PDB entry 7SD5 | X-ray diffraction, 1.53 A resolution | chains H and L of the 3 polymer chains in the assembly

# Chain H
Name: 10-40 Heavy chain
Organism: Homo sapiens
Chain sequence (236 residues; each row starts with the number of its first residue; a row labelled like 35A-35B holds insertion residues (35A, then the next letters in order)):
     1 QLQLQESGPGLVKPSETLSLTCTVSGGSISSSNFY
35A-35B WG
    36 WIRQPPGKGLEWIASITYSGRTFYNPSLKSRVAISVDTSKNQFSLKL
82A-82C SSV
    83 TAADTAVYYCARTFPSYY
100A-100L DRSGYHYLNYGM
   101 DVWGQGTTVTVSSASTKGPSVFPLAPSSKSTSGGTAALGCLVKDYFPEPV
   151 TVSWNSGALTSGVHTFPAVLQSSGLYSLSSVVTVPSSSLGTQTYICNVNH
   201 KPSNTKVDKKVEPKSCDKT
Not modelled in the structure: 128-133, 217-219
Disulfides: Cys22-Cys92, Cys140-Cys196

# Chain L
Name: 10-40 Light chain
Organism: Homo sapiens
Chain sequence (216 residues; each row starts with the number of its first residue; note: 1 number in that range is skipped by the numbering (no residue carries it; nothing is unmodelled there); a row labelled like 27A-27B holds insertion residues (27A, then the next letters in order)):
     1 NFMLTQPHSMSESPGKTVTISCTRSS
27A-27B GS
    28 IASNYVQWYQQRPGSSPTTVIYEDNQRPSGVPDRFSGSI
66A-66B DS
    67 SSNSASLTISGLKTEDEADYYCQSYDSSSWVFGGGTKLTVLGQPKANPTV
   117 TLFPPSSEELQANKATLVCLISDFYPGAVTVAWKADGSPVKAGVETTKPS
   167 KQSNNKYAASSYLSLTPEQWKSHRSYSCQVTHEGSTVEKTVAPTECS
Not modelled in the structure: 211-213
Disulfides: Cys22-Cys88, Cys135-Cys194

# Interface between chain H and chain L
Contacting residue pairs (71):
  Gln39(H) - Gln38(L)  hydrogen bond
  Gln39(H) - Tyr87(L)  hydrogen bond
  Lys43(H) - Tyr87(L)
  Gly44(H) - Tyr87(L)
  Leu45(H) - Tyr87(L)  hydrophobic
  Leu45(H) - Phe98(L)
  Trp47(H) - Ser95(L)
  Trp47(H) - Trp96(L)
  Trp47(H) - Phe98(L)
  Pro61(H) - Ser94(L)
  Pro61(H) - Ser95(L)
  Tyr91(H) - Gln38(L)  hydrogen bond
  Tyr91(H) - Ser42(L)
  Tyr91(H) - Ser43(L)
  Tyr91(H) - Pro44(L)
  Phe96(H) - Tyr49(L)  hydrophobic
  Tyr99(H) - Tyr32(L)  hydrogen bond
  Tyr99(H) - Glu50(L)  hydrogen bond
  Tyr100G(H) - Tyr32(L)  hydrophobic
  Asn100I(H) - Trp96(L)  hydrogen bond (backbone-side chain)
  Tyr100J(H) - Tyr32(L)  hydrophobic
  Tyr100J(H) - Gln34(L)  hydrogen bond (backbone-side chain)
  Tyr100J(H) - Glu50(L)  hydrogen bond
  Tyr100J(H) - Gln89(L)  hydrogen bond (backbone-side chain)
  Tyr100J(H) - Tyr91(L)  hydrophobic
  Tyr100J(H) - Trp96(L)
  Gly100K(H) - Gln34(L)
  Gly100K(H) - Tyr36(L)
  Gly100K(H) - Gln89(L)
  Gly100K(H) - Trp96(L)
  Met100L(H) - Tyr36(L)  hydrogen bond (backbone-side chain)
  Met100L(H) - Thr46(L)  hydrogen bond (backbone-side chain)
  Met100L(H) - Trp96(L)  hydrophobic
  Asp101(H) - Thr46(L)
  Trp103(H) - Tyr36(L)  hydrophobic
  Trp103(H) - Pro44(L)
  Trp103(H) - Thr46(L)  hydrogen bond
  Gly104(H) - Ser43(L)  hydrogen bond (backbone-side chain)
  Gln105(H) - Ser43(L)  hydrogen bond (backbone-side chain)
  Phe122(H) - Ser122(L)
  Phe122(H) - Glu124(L)
  Phe122(H) - Glu125(L)
  Pro123(H) - Ser122(L)
  Pro123(H) - Glu124(L)
  Leu124(H) - Phe119(L)
  Ala125(H) - Phe119(L)
  Ala137(H) - Phe119(L)
  Leu141(H) - Tyr178(L)  hydrophobic
  Lys143(H) - Glu125(L)  salt bridge
  Lys143(H) - Lys130(L)
  Lys143(H) - Thr132(L)
  His164(H) - Ser138(L)
  His164(H) - Gln168(L)
  His164(H) - Ala174(L)
  Phe166(H) - Leu136(L)  hydrophobic
  Phe166(H) - Ile137(L)
  Phe166(H) - Ala174(L)  hydrophobic
  Phe166(H) - Ala175(L)
  Pro167(H) - Thr163(L)
  Pro167(H) - Ser166(L)
  Ala168(H) - Thr163(L)
  Val169(H) - Glu161(L)
  Val169(H) - Thr163(L)
  Val169(H) - Tyr178(L)  hydrophobic
  Gln171(H) - Glu161(L)
  Ser172(H) - Glu161(L)  hydrogen bond (backbone-side chain)
  Leu178(H) - Tyr178(L)
  Ser179(H) - Val134(L)
  Ser179(H) - Tyr178(L)  hydrogen bond
  Val181(H) - Leu136(L)  hydrophobic
  Lys209(H) - Glu124(L)  salt bridge
Interface residues without a listed pair, chain H (47 interface residues in all): Ile37, Glu46, Tyr59, Asn60, Gly106, Val121, Leu138, Gly139, Asp144, Ser177, Lys214
Interface residues without a listed pair, chain L (40 interface residues in all): Thr45, Thr117, Pro120, Thr162, Lys164, Ser176

# In short
Chain H and chain L form an interface of 47 and 40 residues respectively; the contacts include 16 hydrogen
bonds and 2 salt bridges. Polar pairs include Lys143(H)-Glu125(L), Lys209(H)-Glu124(L) and Gln39(H)-Gln38(L).
Here chain H is 10-40 Heavy chain and chain L is 10-40 Light chain, both from Homo sapiens. Entry 7SD5
(Crystallographic structure of neutralizing antibody 10-40 in complex with SARS-CoV-2 spike receptor binding
domain) was determined by X-ray diffraction, deposited together with 7TTY, 7TTM and 7TTX.
